PDB entry 7CRH | electron microscopy, 3.30 A resolution | chains B and G of the 5 polymer chains in the assembly

Chain B:
Name: Guanine nucleotide-binding protein G(I)/G(S)/G(T) subunit beta-1
From: Homo sapiens
UniProt: P62873 (GBB1_HUMAN); numbering as in UniProt (aligned over 2-340)
Sequence (356 residues; row label = number of the first residue in the row; numbers below 1 keep their minus sign (Met-15 is residue -15)):
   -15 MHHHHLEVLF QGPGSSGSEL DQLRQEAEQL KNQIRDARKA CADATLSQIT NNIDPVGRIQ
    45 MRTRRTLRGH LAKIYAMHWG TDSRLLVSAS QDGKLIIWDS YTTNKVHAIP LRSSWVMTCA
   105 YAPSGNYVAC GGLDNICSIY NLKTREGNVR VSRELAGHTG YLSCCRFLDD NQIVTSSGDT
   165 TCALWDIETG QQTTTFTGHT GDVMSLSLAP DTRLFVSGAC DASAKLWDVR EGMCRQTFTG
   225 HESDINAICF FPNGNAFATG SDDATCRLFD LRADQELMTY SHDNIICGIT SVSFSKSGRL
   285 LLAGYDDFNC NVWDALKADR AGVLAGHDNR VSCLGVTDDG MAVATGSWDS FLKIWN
Unresolved in the structure: -15 to 0
Differences from the reference sequence: initiating methionine (-15); expression tag (-14 to 1)
UniProt features mapped onto this chain:
  - modified residue: Ser2 (N-acetylserine), His266 (Phosphohistidine)
  - natural variant: Leu30 (L30F: In MRD42; uncertain significance), Arg52 (R52G: In MRD42), Gly64 (G64V: In MRD42), Asp76 (D76E: In MRD42; D76G: In MRD42), Gly77 (G77S: In MRD42), Lys78 (K78R: In MRD42), Ile80 (I80N: In MRD42; I80T: In MRD42), His91 (H91R: In MRD42; uncertain significance), Ala92 (A92T: In MRD42), Pro94 (P94S: In MRD42), Leu95 (L95P: In MRD42), Arg96 (R96L: In MRD42), 5 further natural variant entries in UniProt

Chain G:
Name: Guanine nucleotide-binding protein G(I)/G(S)/G(O) subunit gamma-2
From: Homo sapiens
UniProt: P59768 (GBG2_HUMAN); residues 1-71 here = UniProt positions 1-71
Sequence (71 residues; each row starts with the number of its first residue):
     1 MASNNTASIA QARKLVEQLK MEANIDRIKV SKAAADLMAY CEAHAKEDPL LTPVPASENP
    61 FREKKFFCAI L
Unresolved in the structure: 1-4, 63-71
UniProt features mapped onto this chain:
  - modified residue: Ala2 (N-acetylalanine), Cys68 (Cysteine methyl ester)
  - lipidation: Cys68 (S-geranylgeranyl cysteine)

How chain B and chain G interact:
Contacting residue pairs (57):
  Leu7(B) - Ala12(G)
  Leu7(B) - Val16(G)  hydrophobic
  Ala11(B) - Val16(G)  hydrophobic
  Lys15(B) - Leu19(G)
  Ile18(B) - Ala23(G)  hydrophobic
  Ile18(B) - Arg27(G)
  Ala21(B) - Arg27(G)
  Arg22(B) - Arg27(G)
  Cys25(B) - Arg27(G)
  Cys25(B) - Ile28(G)
  Cys25(B) - Val30(G)
  Asp27(B) - Lys29(G)
  Ala28(B) - Val30(G)
  Val40(B) - Leu51(G)  hydrophobic
  Met45(B) - Leu50(G)  hydrophobic
  Arg48(B) - Arg62(G)
  Ser84(B) - Phe61(G)
  Tyr85(B) - Pro60(G)
  Cys218(B) - Gln18(G)
  Cys218(B) - Glu22(G)
  Arg219(B) - Glu22(G)
  Gln220(B) - Glu22(G)  hydrogen bond (backbone-side chain)
  Thr221(B) - Glu22(G)
  Phe235(B) - Tyr40(G)  hydrophobic
  Pro236(B) - Tyr40(G)  hydrogen bond (backbone-side chain)
  Asn237(B) - Tyr40(G)
  Ala240(B) - Leu37(G)  hydrophobic
  Arg256(B) - Arg27(G)
  Arg256(B) - Ile28(G)
  Arg256(B) - Ala33(G)
  Arg256(B) - Asp36(G)  salt bridge
  Ala257(B) - Arg27(G)
  Ala257(B) - Ile28(G)
  Asp258(B) - Arg27(G)  salt bridge
  Leu261(B) - Val30(G)  hydrophobic
  Ser279(B) - Asp48(G)  hydrogen bond
  Lys280(B) - Glu47(G)
  Lys280(B) - Asp48(G)
  Ser281(B) - Cys41(G)  hydrogen bond
  Ser281(B) - His44(G)
  Ser281(B) - Asp48(G)  hydrogen bond (backbone-side chain)
  Arg283(B) - Cys41(G)
  Arg283(B) - Leu51(G)
  Leu284(B) - Leu50(G)
  Leu284(B) - Leu51(G)  hydrophobic
  Leu300(B) - Leu37(G)  hydrophobic
  Gly324(B) - Pro49(G)
  Gly324(B) - Leu50(G)
  Met325(B) - Pro49(G)  hydrophobic
  Met325(B) - Leu50(G)
  Met325(B) - Asn59(G)
  Met325(B) - Phe61(G)  hydrophobic
  Ala326(B) - Leu50(G)
  Ala326(B) - Phe61(G)  hydrophobic
  Ile338(B) - Phe61(G)  hydrophobic
  Asn340(B) - Leu50(G)
  Asn340(B) - Asn59(G)  hydrogen bond
Also at the interface, not in a pair above, chain B (44 interface residues in all): Leu14, Leu30, Ile33, Ile37, Arg49, Gly282, Asp323
Also at the interface, not in a pair above, chain G (32 interface residues in all): Arg13, Lys20, Asp26, Ser31, Ala34, Met38, Ala45

Summary:
44 residues of chain B and 32 residues of chain G are in contact; the contacts include 6 hydrogen bonds and 2
salt bridges. Polar contacts include Arg256(B)-Asp36(G), Asp258(B)-Arg27(G) and Gln220(B)-Glu22(G).
Here chain B is Guanine nucleotide-binding protein G(I)/G(S)/G(T) subunit beta-1 and chain G is Guanine
nucleotide-binding protein G(I)/G(S)/G(O) subunit gamma-2, both from Homo sapiens. Entry 7CRH (Cryo-EM
structure of SKF83959 bound dopamine receptor DRD1-Gs signaling complex) was determined by electron
microscopy, deposited together with 7CKW, 7CKX, 7CKY and 7CKZ.
